PDB entry 3BOX | X-ray diffraction, 1.80 A resolution | chains A and B

== Chain A (and B) ==
Molecule: L-rhamnonate dehydratase
From: Salmonella typhimurium LT2
Notes: chain B of this document is another copy of the same molecule, construct and numbering; everything in this record applies to it too
UniProt: Q8ZNF9 (Q8ZNF9_SALTY); numbering as in UniProt (aligned over 2-405)
Amino-acid sequence (415 residues; row label = number of the first residue in the row; numbers below 1 keep their minus sign (Met-1 is residue -1)):
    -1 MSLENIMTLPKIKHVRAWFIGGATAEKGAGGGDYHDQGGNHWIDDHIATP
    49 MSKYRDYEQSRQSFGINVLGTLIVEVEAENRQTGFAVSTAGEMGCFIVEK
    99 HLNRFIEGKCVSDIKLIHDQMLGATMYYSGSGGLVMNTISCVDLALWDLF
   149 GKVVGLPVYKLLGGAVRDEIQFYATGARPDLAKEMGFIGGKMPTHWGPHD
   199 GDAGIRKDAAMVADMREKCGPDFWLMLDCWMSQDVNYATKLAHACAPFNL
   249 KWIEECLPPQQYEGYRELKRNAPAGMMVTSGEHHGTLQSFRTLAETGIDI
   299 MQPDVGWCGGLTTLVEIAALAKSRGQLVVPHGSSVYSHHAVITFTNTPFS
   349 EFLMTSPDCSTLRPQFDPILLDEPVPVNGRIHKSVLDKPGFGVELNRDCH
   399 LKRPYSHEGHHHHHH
Disordered / not traced: -1 to 3, 406-413
Construct notes: expression tag (-1 to 1, 406-413)
Metal / ion sites: Mg2+: Asp226, Glu252, Glu280
Reported in the primary citation:
  - Mg2+ coordination: Asp226, Glu252, Glu280

== How chain A and chain B interact ==
Residue-residue contacts (97):
  Ala21(A) with Lys98(B)
  Thr22(A) with Phe94(B)
  Pro48(A) with Met124(B), hydrophobic
  Met49(A) with Phe103(B), hydrophobic; Gln118(B); Gly121(B); Ala122(B)
  Lys51(A) with Asp117(B), salt bridge
  Tyr52(A) with Leu114(B), hydrophobic; Asp117(B), hydrogen bond; Gln118(B)
  Tyr55(A) with Arg102(B); Phe103(B); Gln118(B)
  Gln60(A) with Arg102(B)
  Ser61(A) with Arg102(B), hydrogen bond (backbone-side chain)
  Phe62(A) with His99(B), hydrogen bond (backbone-side chain); Arg102(B); Phe103(B); Ala122(B)
  Gly63(A) with His99(B); Arg102(B); Tyr125(B), hydrogen bond (backbone-side chain)
  Ile64(A) with Tyr125(B), hydrogen bond (backbone-side chain)
  Asn65(A) with Tyr125(B)
  Val66(A) with Phe94(B); Lys98(B); His99(B); Arg102(B); Tyr125(B)
  Leu67(A) with Tyr126(B), hydrophobic
  Glu90(A) with Tyr403(B), hydrogen bond
  Met91(A) with Met91(B); Phe94(B), hydrophobic; Ile95(B), hydrophobic
  Phe94(A) with Thr22(B); Val66(B); Met91(B), hydrophobic
  Ile95(A) with Met91(B), hydrophobic
  Lys98(A) with Ala21(B); Val66(B)
  His99(A) with Phe62(B), hydrogen bond (side chain-backbone); Gly63(B); Val66(B)
  Arg102(A) with Tyr55(B); Gln60(B); Ser61(B), hydrogen bond (side chain-backbone); Phe62(B); Gly63(B); Val66(B)
  Phe103(A) with Met49(B), hydrophobic; Tyr55(B); Phe62(B)
  Leu114(A) with Tyr52(B), hydrophobic
  Asp117(A) with Lys51(B), salt bridge; Tyr52(B), hydrogen bond
  Gln118(A) with Met49(B); Tyr52(B); Tyr55(B)
  Gly121(A) with Met49(B)
  Ala122(A) with Met49(B); Phe62(B)
  Met124(A) with Pro48(B), hydrophobic; Met229(B), hydrophobic; Pro256(B), hydrophobic
  Tyr125(A) with Gly63(B), hydrogen bond (side chain-backbone); Ile64(B), hydrogen bond (side chain-backbone); Asn65(B); Val66(B); Trp228(B), hydrophobic; His281(B)
  Tyr126(A) with Leu67(B), hydrophobic; Gly131(B); Leu132(B), hydrogen bond (backbone-backbone)
  Gly128(A) with Gly128(B); Gly130(B); Gly131(B)
  Ser129(A) with Gln258(B), hydrogen bond
  Gly130(A) with Gly128(B)
  Gly131(A) with Tyr126(B); Gly128(B)
  Leu132(A) with Tyr126(B), hydrogen bond (backbone-backbone)
  Trp228(A) with Tyr125(B), hydrophobic
  Met229(A) with Met124(B), hydrophobic
  Pro256(A) with Met124(B), hydrophobic
  Gln258(A) with Ser129(B), hydrogen bond; Thr284(B), hydrogen bond; Gln286(B)
  Glu261(A) with Arg289(B), salt bridge; Thr290(B), hydrogen bond
  His281(A) with Tyr125(B)
  Thr284(A) with Gln258(B), hydrogen bond
  Gln286(A) with Gln258(B)
  Arg289(A) with Glu261(B), salt bridge
  Thr290(A) with Glu261(B), hydrogen bond
  Tyr403(A) with Glu90(B), hydrogen bond; Tyr403(B), hydrogen bond
Also at the interface, not in a pair above, chain A (53 interface residues in all): Ser127, Val133, Pro257, Gln259, Ser287, Glu293
Also at the interface, not in a pair above, chain B (53 interface residues in all): Ser127, Val133, Pro257, Gln259, Ser287, Glu293

== In short ==
Chain A and chain B each contribute 53 residues to their interface; the contacts include 21 hydrogen bonds and
4 salt bridges. Polar pairs include Lys51(A)-Asp117(B), Glu261(A)-Arg289(B) and Tyr52(A)-Asp117(B). Asp226(A),
Glu252(A) and Glu280(A) form the Mg2+ site. The paper reports Mg2+ coordination by Asp226(A), Glu252(A) and
Glu280(A).
Chain A and chain B are both L-rhamnonate dehydratase (Salmonella typhimurium LT2); the structure, Crystal
structure of L-rhamnonate dehydratase from Salmonella typhimurium complexed with Mg, was determined by X-ray
diffraction (same publication as 3CXO and 2I5Q).
